Entry 8DYW (electron microscopy, 3.72 A resolution); this record covers chains I and E of the 21 polymer chains in the assembly.

# Chain I
Protein: Circumsporozoite protein
Source organism: Plasmodium falciparum
Sequence (278 residues; each row starts with the number of its first residue; numbers below 1 keep their minus sign (Tyr-84 is residue -84)):
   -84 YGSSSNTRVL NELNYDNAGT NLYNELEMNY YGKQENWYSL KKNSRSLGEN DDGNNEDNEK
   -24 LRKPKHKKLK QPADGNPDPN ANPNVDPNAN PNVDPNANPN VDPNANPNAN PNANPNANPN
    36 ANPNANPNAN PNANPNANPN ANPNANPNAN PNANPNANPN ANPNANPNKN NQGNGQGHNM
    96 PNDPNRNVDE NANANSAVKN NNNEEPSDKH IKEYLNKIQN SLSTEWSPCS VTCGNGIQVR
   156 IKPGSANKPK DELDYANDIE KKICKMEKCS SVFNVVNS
Disordered / not traced: -84 to 0, 81-193

# Chain E
Protein: 239 Fab heavy chain
Source organism: Homo sapiens
Notes: antibody fragment or engineered binder
Sequence (450 residues; each row starts with the number of its first residue; a row labelled like 82A-82C holds insertion residues (82A, then the next letters in order)):
     1 QVQLVESGGG VVQPGRSLRL SCAASRLTFR NFGMHWVRQT PGKGLEWVAV IW
   52A H
    53 DGSNKFYADS VEGRFTISRD NSKNTLYLQM
82A-82C NSL
    83 RDEDTAIYYC AKDWGGAS
100A-100D DRVF
   101 DYWGRGTLVI VSSASTKGPS VFPLAPSSKS TSGGTAALGC LVKDYFPEPV TVSWNSGALT
   161 SGVHTFPAVL QSSGLYSLSS VVTVPSSSLG TQTYICNVNH KPSNTKVDKK VEPKSCDKTH
   221 TCPPCPAPEL LGGPSVFLFP PKPKDTLMIS RTPEVTCVVV DVSHEDPEVK FNWYVDGVEV
   281 HNAKTKPREE QYNSTYRVVS VLTVLHQDWL NGKEYKCKVS NKALPAPIEK TISKAKGQPR
   341 EPQVYTLPPS RDELTKNQVS LTCLVKGFYP SDIAVEWESN GQPENNYKTT PPVLDSDGSF
   401 FLYSKLTVDK SRWQQGNVFS CSVMHEALHN HYTQKSLSLS PG
Disordered / not traced: 114-442
Disulfide bonds: Cys22-Cys92

# Chain I / chain E interface
Residue-residue contacts (24):
  Val16(I) with Phe58(E), hydrophobic
  Asp17(I) with Phe58(E)
  Pro18(I) with Phe58(E), hydrophobic
  Asn19(I) with Arg100B(E)
  Ala20(I) with Trp52(E), hydrophobic; Arg100B(E)
  Asn21(I) with Trp52(E); Gly98(E), hydrogen bond (side chain-backbone); Ala99(E), hydrogen bond (side chain-backbone); Arg100B(E)
  Pro22(I) with Trp52(E); His52A(E), hydrogen bond (backbone-backbone); Asp95(E); Arg100B(E)
  Asn23(I) with Asn31(E); Phe32(E); Gly33(E); His52A(E), hydrogen bond (backbone-side chain); Asp95(E); Gly97(E); Gly98(E); Arg100B(E)
  Ala24(I) with Asn31(E), hydrogen bond (backbone-backbone); His52A(E)
Interface residues without a listed pair, chain E (12 interface residues in all): Val50

# Summary
9 residues of chain I face 12 of chain E across their interface, with 5 hydrogen bonds. Polar contacts include
Asn21(I)-Gly98(E), Asn21(I)-Ala99(E) and Asn23(I)-His52A(E).
Here chain I is Circumsporozoite protein (Plasmodium falciparum) and chain E is 239 Fab heavy chain (Homo
sapiens). Entry 8DYW (Cryo-EM structure of 239 Fab in complex with recombinant shortened Plasmodium falciparum
circumsporozoite protein (rsCSP)) was determined by electron microscopy (same publication as 8DYX, 8DYY, 8DZ4
and 8EKF).
